PDB entry 7JV5 | electron microscopy, 3.00 A resolution | chains A and N of the 5 polymer chains in the assembly

[Chain A]
Molecule: Guanine nucleotide-binding protein G(s) subunit alpha isoforms short
From: Homo sapiens
Reference sequence: P63092 (GNAS2_HUMAN); numbering as in UniProt (aligned over 2-394)
Sequence (393 residues; numbered 2 to 394; the number before each row is that of its first residue):
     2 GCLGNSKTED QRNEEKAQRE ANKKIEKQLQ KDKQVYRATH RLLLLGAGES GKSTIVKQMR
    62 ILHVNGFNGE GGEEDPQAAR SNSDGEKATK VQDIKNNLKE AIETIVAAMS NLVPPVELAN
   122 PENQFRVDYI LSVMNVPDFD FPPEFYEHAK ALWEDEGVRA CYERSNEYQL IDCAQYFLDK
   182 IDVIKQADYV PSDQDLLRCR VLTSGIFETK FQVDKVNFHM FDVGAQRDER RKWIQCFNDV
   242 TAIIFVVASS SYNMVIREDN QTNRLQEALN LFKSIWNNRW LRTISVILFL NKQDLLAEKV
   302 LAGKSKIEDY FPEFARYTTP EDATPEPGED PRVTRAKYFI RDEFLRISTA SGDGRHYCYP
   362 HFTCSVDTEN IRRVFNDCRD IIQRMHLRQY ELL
Not modelled in the structure: 2-8, 63-203, 254-260
Construct notes: conflict Ala226 (Gly in P63092), Ser366 (Ala in P63092)

[Chain N]
Molecule: Nanobody 35
From: synthetic construct
Notes: antibody fragment or engineered binder
Sequence (135 residues; row label = number of the first residue in the row; numbering starts at 0):
     0 MQVQLQESGG GLVQPGGSLR LSCAASGFTF SNYKMNWVRQ APGKGLEWVS DISQSGASIS
    60 YTGSVKGRFT ISRDNAKNTL YLQMNSLKPE DTAVYYCARC PAPFTRDCFD VTSTTYAYRG
   120 QGTQVTVSSH HHHHH
Not modelled in the structure: 0, 129-134
Cystine bridges: Cys22-Cys96, Cys99-Cys107

[Chain A / chain N interface]
Contacting residue pairs (24; chain A residue first):
  Arg228(A) with Thr113(N), hydrogen bond (side chain-backbone)
  Asp229(A) with Thr111(N)
  Glu230(A) with Thr111(N), hydrogen bond (backbone-side chain); Tyr115(N)
  Arg231(A) with Phe108(N)
  Arg232(A) with Pro100(N); Phe108(N); Tyr117(N)
  Gln262(A) with Lys43(N)
  Thr263(A) with Glu46(N), hydrogen bond
  Gln267(A) with Trp47(N); Thr61(N)
  Asn271(A) with Trp47(N)
  Ser275(A) with Asp106(N); Cys107(N), hydrogen bond (side chain-backbone); Phe108(N)
  Asn278(A) with Arg105(N)
  Asn279(A) with Asp106(N)
  Arg283(A) with Arg105(N)
  Asp310(A) with Ser63(N)
  Tyr311(A) with Gly62(N); Ser63(N), hydrogen bond (backbone-backbone)
  Pro313(A) with Gly62(N)
  Glu314(A) with Lys65(N), salt bridge
Interface residues without a listed pair, chain A (21 interface residues in all): Asn264, Glu268, Leu272, Lys274
Interface residues without a listed pair, chain N (23 interface residues in all): Gly42, Gly44, Ser59, Lys87, Val110, Ser112, Thr114

[In short]
21 residues of chain A and 23 residues of chain N are in contact; the contacts include 5 hydrogen bonds and 1
salt bridge. Among the polar pairs are Glu314(A)-Lys65(N), Arg228(A)-Thr113(N) and Glu230(A)-Thr111(N).
Chain A is Guanine nucleotide-binding protein G(s) subunit alpha isoforms short (Homo sapiens) and chain N is
Nanobody 35 (synthetic construct); the structure, Cryo-EM structure of SKF-81297-bound dopamine receptor 1 in
complex with Gs protein, was determined by electron microscopy, deposited together with 7JVP and 7JVQ.
